PDB entry 6VQB | electron microscopy, 3.60 A resolution | chains F and H of the 16 polymer chains in the assembly

[Chain F]
Molecule: V-type proton ATPase subunit B, brain isoform
Organism: Rattus norvegicus
Reference sequence: P62815 (VATB2_RAT); numbering as in UniProt (aligned over 1-511)
Amino-acid sequence (511 residues; each row starts with the number of its first residue):
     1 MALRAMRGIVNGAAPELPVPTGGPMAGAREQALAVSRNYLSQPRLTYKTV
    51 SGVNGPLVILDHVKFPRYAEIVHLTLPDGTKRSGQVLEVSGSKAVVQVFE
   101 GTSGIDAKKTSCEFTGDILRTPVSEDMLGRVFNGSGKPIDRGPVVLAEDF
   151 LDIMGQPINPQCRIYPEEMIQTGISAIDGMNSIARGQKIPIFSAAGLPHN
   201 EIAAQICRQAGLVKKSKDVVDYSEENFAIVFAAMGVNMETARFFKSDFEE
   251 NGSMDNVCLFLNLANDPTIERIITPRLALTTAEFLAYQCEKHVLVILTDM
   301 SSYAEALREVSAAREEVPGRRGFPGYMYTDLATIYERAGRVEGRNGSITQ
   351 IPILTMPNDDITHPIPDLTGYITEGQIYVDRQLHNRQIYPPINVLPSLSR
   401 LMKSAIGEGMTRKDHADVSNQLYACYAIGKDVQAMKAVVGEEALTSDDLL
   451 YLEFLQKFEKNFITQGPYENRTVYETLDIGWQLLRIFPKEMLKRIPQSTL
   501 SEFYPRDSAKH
Not modelled in the structure: 1-38, 216-224, 507-511
Curated features (UniProtKB/Swiss-Prot):
  - binding site (ATP): Arg400

[Chain H]
Molecule: ATPase H+-transporting V1 subunit D
Organism: Rattus norvegicus
Reference sequence: Q6P503 (Q6P503_RAT); residues 1-247 here = UniProt positions 1-247
Amino-acid sequence (247 residues; row label = number of the first residue in the row):
     1 MSGKDRIEIFPSRMAQTIMKARLKGAQTGRNLLKKKSDALTLRFRQILKK
    51 IIETKMLMGEVMREAAFSLAEAKFTAGDFSTTVIQNVNKAQVKIRAKKDN
   101 VAGVTLPVFEHYHEGTDSYELTGLARGGEQLAKLKRNYAKAVELLVELAS
   151 LQTSFVTLDEAIKITNRRVNAIEHVIIPRIERTLAYIITELDEREREEFY
   201 RLKKIQEKKKIIKEKSEKDLERRRAAGEVMEPANLLAEEKDEDLLFE
Not modelled in the structure: 1-3, 49-153, 218-247

[Interface between chain F and chain H]
Residue-residue contacts (15):
  Glu315(F) - Gln206(H)  hydrogen bond
  Glu315(F) - Lys209(H)  salt bridge
  Val317(F) - Phe199(H)  hydrophobic
  Pro318(F) - Phe199(H)
  Pro318(F) - Leu202(H)
  Arg320(F) - Glu195(H)  salt bridge
  Arg321(F) - Arg13(H)
  Arg321(F) - Glu195(H)  hydrogen bond (backbone-side chain)
  Asn358(F) - Thr17(H)  hydrogen bond
  Asp360(F) - Lys20(H)  salt bridge
  Thr362(F) - Lys20(H)
  Asp431(F) - Lys35(H)  salt bridge
  Met435(F) - Lys35(H)
  Val438(F) - Lys36(H)
  Val439(F) - Ala39(H)  hydrophobic
Other interface residues (no listed pair), chain F (15 interface residues in all): Gly319, Gly322, Ala434
Other interface residues (no listed pair), chain H (14 interface residues in all): Leu32, Asp192, Lys203

[Summary]
15 residues of chain F and 14 residues of chain H are in contact, with 3 hydrogen bonds and 4 salt bridges.
Polar pairs include Glu315(F)-Lys209(H), Arg320(F)-Glu195(H) and Asp360(F)-Lys20(H). From UniProt: ATP-binding
residue Arg400(F) on chain F.
Chain F is V-type proton ATPase subunit B, brain isoform and chain H is ATPase H+-transporting V1 subunit D,
both from Rattus norvegicus; the structure, Mammalian V-ATPase from rat brain soluble V1 region rotational
state 2 with SidK and ADP (from ..., was determined by electron microscopy (same publication as 6VQ9, 6VQA,
6VQI, 6VQJ and 6VQK).
